PDB entry 8CRA | X-ray diffraction, 2.40 A resolution | chains B and H of the 4 polymer chains in the assembly

[Chain B]
Molecule: Floral homeotic protein AGAMOUS
Organism: Arabidopsis thaliana
Reference sequence: P17839 (AG_ARATH); residue numbers follow UniProt; this construct covers 97-190
Sequence (96 residues; row label = number of the first residue in the row):
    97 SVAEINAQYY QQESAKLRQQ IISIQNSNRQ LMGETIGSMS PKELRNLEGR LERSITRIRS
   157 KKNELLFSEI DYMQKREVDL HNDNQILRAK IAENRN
Not modelled in the structure: 188-192
Construct notes: expression tag (191-192)

[Chain H]
Molecule: Developmental protein SEPALLATA 3
Organism: Arabidopsis thaliana
Reference sequence: O22456 (SEP3_ARATH); numbering as in UniProt (aligned over 80-177)
Sequence (98 residues; each row starts with the number of its first residue):
    80 PNVPSREALA VELSSQQEYL KLKERYDALQ RTQRNLLGED LGPLSTKELE SLERQLDSSL
   140 KQIRALRTQF MLDQLNDLQS KERMLTETNK TLRLRLAD
Not modelled in the structure: 80-87, 176-177

[How chain B and chain H interact]
Pairs across the interface (85; chain B residue first):
  Ala99(B) with Leu88(H), hydrophobic; Glu91(H)
  Asn102(B) with Glu91(H)
  Ala103(B) with Glu91(H); Ser94(H), hydrogen bond (backbone-side chain)
  Tyr106(B) with Ser94(H); Gln95(H); Tyr98(H)
  Gln107(B) with Ser94(H), hydrogen bond (backbone-side chain)
  Glu109(B) with Tyr98(H)
  Ser110(B) with Glu97(H); Tyr98(H), hydrogen bond (side chain-backbone); Leu101(H)
  Leu113(B) with Tyr98(H); Leu101(H), hydrophobic; Lys102(H); Tyr105(H), hydrophobic
  Arg114(B) with Glu97(H), salt bridge; Leu101(H)
  Gln116(B) with Tyr105(H)
  Ile117(B) with Leu101(H); Arg104(H); Tyr105(H), hydrophobic; Leu108(H), hydrophobic
  Ile120(B) with Tyr105(H), hydrophobic; Leu108(H); Gln109(H); Gln112(H)
  Gln121(B) with Arg104(H), hydrogen bond; Leu108(H)
  Ser123(B) with Gln112(H)
  Asn124(B) with Leu108(H), hydrogen bond (side chain-backbone); Gln112(H), hydrogen bond; Leu115(H)
  Leu127(B) with Gln112(H); Leu116(H), hydrophobic
  Met128(B) with Leu115(H), hydrophobic; Gln134(H); Ser138(H), hydrogen bond (backbone-side chain)
  Gly129(B) with Ser138(H)
  Ile132(B) with Ser138(H); Gln141(H); Ile142(H), hydrophobic; Leu145(H), hydrophobic
  Met135(B) with Phe149(H)
  Leu140(B) with Ile142(H); Leu145(H), hydrophobic; Arg146(H); Phe149(H), hydrophobic
  Arg141(B) with Arg146(H)
  Leu143(B) with Ile142(H), hydrophobic
  Glu144(B) with Leu139(H); Ile142(H); Arg143(H), salt bridge; Arg146(H), salt bridge
  Arg146(B) with Leu116(H)
  Leu147(B) with Leu135(H), hydrophobic; Ser138(H); Leu139(H), hydrophobic; Ile142(H), hydrophobic
  Glu148(B) with Leu139(H); Arg143(H), salt bridge
  Arg149(B) with Leu116(H), hydrogen bond (side chain-backbone); Glu118(H), salt bridge
  Ser150(B) with Leu115(H), hydrogen bond (side chain-backbone); Leu116(H), hydrogen bond (side chain-backbone); Gly117(H)
  Ile151(B) with Glu132(H); Leu135(H), hydrophobic; Asp136(H)
  Arg153(B) with Gly117(H), hydrogen bond (side chain-backbone); Glu118(H), salt bridge; Leu120(H)
  Ile154(B) with Asn114(H); Leu120(H), hydrophobic; Leu128(H); Leu131(H), hydrophobic; Leu135(H), hydrophobic
  Arg155(B) with Glu132(H), salt bridge
  Lys157(B) with Leu120(H)
  Lys158(B) with Leu128(H); Glu129(H); Glu132(H), salt bridge
  Leu161(B) with Leu123(H)
  Leu162(B) with Thr125(H)
Also at the interface, not in a pair above, chain B (39 interface residues in all): Gly133, Pro137
Also at the interface, not in a pair above, chain H (39 interface residues in all): Val90, Thr111, Gly121

[Overview]
The chain B/chain H interface involves 39 residues from each chain; the contacts include 11 hydrogen bonds and
8 salt bridges. Among the polar pairs are Arg114(B)-Glu97(H), Glu144(B)-Arg143(H) and Glu144(B)-Arg146(H).
Here chain B is Floral homeotic protein AGAMOUS and chain H is Developmental protein SEPALLATA 3, both from
Arabidopsis thaliana. Entry 8CRA (Structure of the keratin-like domain of SEPALLATA3 and AGAMOUS from
Arabidopsis thaliana) was determined by X-ray diffraction.
